5GTO - chains A and B; structure by X-ray diffraction, 2.10 A resolution.

[Chain A]
Molecule: Peroxisome proliferator-activated receptor gamma
Organism: Homo sapiens
UniProtKB: P37231 (PPARG_HUMAN); residues 195-477 here correspond to UniProt positions 223-505 (UniProt number = residue number + 28)
Chain sequence (283 residues; row label = number of the first residue in the row):
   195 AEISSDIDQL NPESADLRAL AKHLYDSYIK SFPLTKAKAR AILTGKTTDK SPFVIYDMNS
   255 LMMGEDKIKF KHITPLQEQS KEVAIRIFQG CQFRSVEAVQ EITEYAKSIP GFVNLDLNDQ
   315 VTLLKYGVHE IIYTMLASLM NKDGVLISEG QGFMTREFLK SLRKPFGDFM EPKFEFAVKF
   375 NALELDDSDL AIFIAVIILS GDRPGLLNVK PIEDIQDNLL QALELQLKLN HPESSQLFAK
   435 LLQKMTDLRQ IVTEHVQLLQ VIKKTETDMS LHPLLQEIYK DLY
Unresolved in the structure: 195-206, 271-274
Small-molecule neighbours: T35 (2-[4-[5-[(1S)-1-[(3,5-dimethoxyphenyl)carbamoyl-(phenylmethyl)carbamoyl]oxypropyl]-1,2-oxazol-3-yl]phenoxy]-2-methyl-propanoic acid): Leu255, Glu259, Ile262, Phe264, Ile267, Thr268, Pro269, Leu270, Arg280, Ile281, Gln283, Gly284, Cys285, Phe287, Arg288, Leu330, Leu333, Val339, Leu340, Ile341, Ser342, Leu353, Met364
Curated features (UniProtKB/Swiss-Prot):
  - motif: Pro467 to Asp475 (9aaTAD)
  - binding site (rosiglitazone): Gln286 to Ser289, His323, His449, Tyr473
  - cross-link: Lys224 (Glycyl lysine isopeptide (Lys-Gly) (interchain with G-Cter in ubiquitin))

[Chain B]
Molecule: Nuclear receptor coactivator 1
Chain sequence (16 residues; row label = number of the first residue in the row):
   685 ERHKILHRLL QEGSPS
Unresolved in the structure: 685, 697-700

[Chain A / chain B interface]
Residue-residue contacts (23; chain A residue first):
  Thr297(A) - Leu693(B)
  Thr297(A) - Leu694(B)
  Glu298(A) - Leu693(B)
  Glu298(A) - Glu696(B)
  Lys301(A) - Leu693(B)  hydrogen bond (side chain-backbone)
  Lys301(A) - Leu694(B)
  Lys301(A) - Glu696(B)  salt bridge
  Phe306(A) - Leu694(B)  hydrophobic
  Leu311(A) - His691(B)
  Leu311(A) - Gln695(B)
  Gln314(A) - Leu694(B)
  Val315(A) - His687(B)
  Val315(A) - His691(B)
  Val315(A) - Leu694(B)  hydrophobic
  Leu318(A) - Leu694(B)  hydrophobic
  Lys319(A) - His687(B)
  Pro467(A) - Ile689(B)  hydrophobic
  Leu468(A) - Ile689(B)
  Glu471(A) - His687(B)
  Glu471(A) - Lys688(B)  hydrogen bond (side chain-backbone)
  Glu471(A) - Ile689(B)  hydrogen bond (side chain-backbone)
  Glu471(A) - Leu690(B)  hydrogen bond (side chain-backbone)
  Asp475(A) - Arg686(B)  salt bridge
Interface residues without a listed pair, chain A (18 interface residues in all): Val293, Gln294, Asn312, Ile472, Lys474

[Summary]
18 residues of chain A and 10 residues of chain B are in contact; the contacts include 4 hydrogen bonds and 2
salt bridges. Among the polar pairs are Lys301(A)-Glu696(B), Asp475(A)-Arg686(B) and Lys301(A)-Leu693(B).
Ligands of chain A: compound T35.
Chain A is Peroxisome proliferator-activated receptor gamma (Homo sapiens) and chain B is Nuclear receptor
coactivator 1; the structure, Human PPARgamma ligand binding dmain complexed with S35, was determined by X-ray
diffraction, deposited together with 5GTN and 5GTP.
